4Y7Y - chains F and G of the 32 polymer chains in the assembly; structure by X-ray diffraction, 2.40 A resolution.

# Chain F
Protein: Probable proteasome subunit alpha type-7
From: Saccharomyces cerevisiae (strain ATCC 204508 / S288c)
Notes: EC 3.4.25.1
Reference sequence: P21242 (PSA7_YEAST); residues -3 to 284 here correspond to UniProt positions 1-288 (UniProt number = residue number + 4)
Chain sequence (288 residues; numbered -3 to 284; the number before each row is that of its first residue; numbers below 1 keep their minus sign (Met-3 is residue -3)):
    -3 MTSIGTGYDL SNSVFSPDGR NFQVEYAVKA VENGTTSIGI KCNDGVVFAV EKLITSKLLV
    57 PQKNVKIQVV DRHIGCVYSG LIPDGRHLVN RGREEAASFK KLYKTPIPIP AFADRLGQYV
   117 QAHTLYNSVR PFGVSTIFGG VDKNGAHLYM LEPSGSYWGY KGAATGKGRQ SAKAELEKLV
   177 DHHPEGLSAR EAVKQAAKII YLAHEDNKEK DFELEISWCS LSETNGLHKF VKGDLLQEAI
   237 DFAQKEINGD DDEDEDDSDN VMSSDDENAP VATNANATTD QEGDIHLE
Disordered / not traced: -3 to 1, 245-284
Swiss-Prot annotation at these positions:
  - modified residue: Thr-2 (N-acetylthreonine)

# Chain G
Protein: Proteasome subunit alpha type-1
From: Saccharomyces cerevisiae (strain ATCC 204508 / S288c)
Notes: EC 3.4.25.1
Reference sequence: P21243 (PSA1_YEAST); residues -8 to 243 here correspond to UniProt positions 1-252 (UniProt number = residue number + 9)
Chain sequence (252 residues; each row starts with the number of its first residue; numbers below 1 keep their minus sign (Met-8 is residue -8)):
    -8 MSGAAAASAA GYDRHITIFS PEGRLYQVEY AFKATNQTNI NSLAVRGKDC TVVISQKKVP
    52 DKLLDPTTVS YIFCISRTIG MVVNGPIPDA RNAALRAKAE AAEFRYKYGY DMPCDVLAKR
   112 MANLSQIYTQ RAYMRPLGVI LTFVSVDEEL GPSIYKTDPA GYYVGYKATA TGPKQQEITT
   172 NLENHFKKSK IDHINEESWE KVVEFAITHM IDALGTEFSK NDLEVGVATK DKFFTLSAEN
   232 IEERLVAIAE QD
Disordered / not traced: -8 to 1, 243
Metal / ion sites: Mg2+: Thr8, Tyr119, Arg122, Met125

# Interface between chain F and chain G
Pairs across the interface (66; chain F residue first):
  Thr2(F) - His6(G)  hydrogen bond (backbone-side chain)
  Gly3(F) - His6(G)
  Tyr4(F) - Arg5(G)
  Tyr4(F) - His6(G)
  Tyr4(F) - Tyr21(G)
  Ser9(F) - Arg126(G)
  Val10(F) - His6(G)
  Val10(F) - Gln18(G)
  Phe11(F) - Gln18(G)  hydrogen bond (backbone-side chain)
  Phe11(F) - Tyr21(G)
  Phe11(F) - Ala22(G)  hydrophobic
  Phe11(F) - Ala25(G)  hydrophobic
  Phe11(F) - Arg126(G)
  Phe11(F) - Pro127(G)
  Phe11(F) - Gly129(G)
  Ser12(F) - Tyr21(G)
  Pro13(F) - Tyr21(G)  hydrophobic
  Pro13(F) - Lys24(G)  hydrogen bond (backbone-side chain)
  Asp14(F) - Lys24(G)
  Gly15(F) - Tyr21(G)
  Gly15(F) - Ala25(G)
  Lys37(F) - Asp56(G)  salt bridge
  Asp110(F) - Arg82(G)
  Gln114(F) - Arg82(G)  hydrogen bond (side chain-backbone)
  Gln114(F) - Asn83(G)
  Gln114(F) - Leu86(G)
  Gln117(F) - Pro79(G)
  Gln117(F) - Asp80(G)
  Gln117(F) - Asn83(G)  hydrogen bond
  Gln117(F) - Arg126(G)  hydrogen bond
  Thr120(F) - Arg126(G)  hydrogen bond (backbone-side chain)
  Leu121(F) - Tyr124(G)
  Leu121(F) - Met125(G)  hydrophobic
  Leu121(F) - Arg126(G)  hydrogen bond (backbone-backbone)
  Leu121(F) - Leu128(G)  hydrophobic
  Tyr122(F) - Tyr124(G)
  Tyr122(F) - Met125(G)  hydrophobic
  Ser150(F) - Pro79(G)
  Gly151(F) - Pro79(G)
  Ser152(F) - Ile78(G)
  Ser152(F) - Pro79(G)
  Tyr153(F) - Arg82(G)  hydrogen bond (backbone-side chain)
  Trp154(F) - Leu55(G)  hydrophobic
  Trp154(F) - Thr59(G)
  Trp154(F) - Val60(G)  hydrophobic
  Trp154(F) - Ser61(G)
  Trp154(F) - Tyr62(G)
  Trp154(F) - Ile78(G)  hydrophobic
  Trp154(F) - Arg82(G)
  Gly155(F) - Leu55(G)
  Gly155(F) - Asp56(G)  hydrogen bond (backbone-backbone)
  Gly155(F) - Thr59(G)  hydrogen bond (backbone-side chain)
  Tyr156(F) - Leu54(G)
  Tyr156(F) - Leu55(G)
  Tyr156(F) - Asp56(G)
  Lys157(F) - Lys53(G)
  Lys157(F) - Leu54(G)  hydrogen bond (backbone-backbone)
  Lys157(F) - Leu55(G)
  Lys157(F) - Asp56(G)
  Gly158(F) - Leu54(G)  hydrogen bond (backbone-backbone)
  Lys169(F) - Leu54(G)
  Leu172(F) - Leu54(G)
  Glu173(F) - Lys53(G)  salt bridge
  Glu173(F) - Leu54(G)
  Val176(F) - Leu54(G)  hydrophobic
  Asp177(F) - Lys53(G)  salt bridge
Also at the interface, not in a pair above, chain F (32 interface residues in all): Tyr145
Also at the interface, not in a pair above, chain G (29 interface residues in all): Asp52, Pro57

# In short
32 residues of chain F and 29 residues of chain G are in contact; the contacts include 13 hydrogen bonds and 3
salt bridges. Among the polar pairs are Lys37(F)-Asp56(G), Glu173(F)-Lys53(G) and Asp177(F)-Lys53(G). Thr8(G),
Tyr119(G), Arg122(G) and Met125(G) coordinate Mg2+.
Here chain F is Probable proteasome subunit alpha type-7 and chain G is Proteasome subunit alpha type-1, both
from Saccharomyces cerevisiae (strain ATCC 204508 / S288c). Entry 4Y7Y (Yeast 20S proteasome in complex with
Ac-LAA-ep) was determined by X-ray diffraction together with 4Y69, 4Y6A, 4Y6V, 4Y6Z, 4Y70, 4Y74 and 34 further
entries from the same study.
